1ZMG - chain A; structure by X-ray diffraction, 2.50 A resolution.

# Chain A
Molecule: Maltose-binding periplasmic protein
Source organism: Escherichia coli
Reference sequence: P02928 (MALE_ECOLI); residues 1-370 here correspond to UniProt positions 27-396 (UniProt number = residue number + 26)
Amino-acid sequence (370 residues; numbered 1 to 370; the number before each row is that of its first residue):
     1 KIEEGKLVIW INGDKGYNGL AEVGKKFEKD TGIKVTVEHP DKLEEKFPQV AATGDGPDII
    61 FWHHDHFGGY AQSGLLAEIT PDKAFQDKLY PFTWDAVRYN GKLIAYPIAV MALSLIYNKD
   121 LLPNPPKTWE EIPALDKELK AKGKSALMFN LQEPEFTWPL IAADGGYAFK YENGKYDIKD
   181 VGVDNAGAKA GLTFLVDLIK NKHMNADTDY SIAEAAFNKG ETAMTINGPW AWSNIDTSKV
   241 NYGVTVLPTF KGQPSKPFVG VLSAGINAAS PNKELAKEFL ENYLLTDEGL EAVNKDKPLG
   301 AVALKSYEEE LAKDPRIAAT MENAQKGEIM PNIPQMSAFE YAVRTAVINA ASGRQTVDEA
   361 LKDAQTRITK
Construct notes: engineered mutation H63 (Ala89 in P02928), H66 (Arg92 in P02928), M111 (Glu137 in P02928), E155 (Tyr181 in P02928), E340 (Trp366 in P02928)
Ion coordination: Cu ion near H66 (its only coordinating residue here)

# In short
Chain A is Maltose-binding periplasmic protein (Escherichia coli); the structure, Crystal structure of
copper-bound engineered maltose binding protein, was determined by X-ray diffraction, deposited together with
1ZIU, 1ZJL and 1ZKB.
